PDB entry 6A64 | X-ray diffraction, 1.63 A resolution | chain A

== Chain A ==
Name: Galactoside-binding soluble lectin 13
Source organism: Homo sapiens
UniProtKB: Q9UHV8 (PP13_HUMAN); residue numbers follow UniProt; this construct covers 2-139
Chain sequence (138 residues; numbered 2 to 139; the number before each row is that of its first residue):
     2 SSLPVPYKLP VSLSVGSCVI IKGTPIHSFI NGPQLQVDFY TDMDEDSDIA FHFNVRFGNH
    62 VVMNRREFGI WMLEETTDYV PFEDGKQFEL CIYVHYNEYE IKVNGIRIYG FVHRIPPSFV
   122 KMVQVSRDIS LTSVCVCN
Disulfide bonds: C136-C138
Differences from the reference sequence: engineered mutation G33 (Asp in Q9UHV8), H53 (Arg in Q9UHV8), N55 (Arg in Q9UHV8), R57 (His in Q9UHV8)
UniProt features mapped onto this chain:
  - mutagenesis: C136 (C136S: Loss of homodimerization; when associated with S-138), C138 (C138S: Loss of homodimerization; when associated with S-136)
Reported in the primary citation:
  - binding site for beta-D-galactopyranose: H53

== In short ==
From UniProt: 2 mutagenesis sites. From the paper: a binding site for beta-D-galactopyranose at H53.
Chain A is Galactoside-binding soluble lectin 13 (Homo sapiens); the structure, Placental protein
13/galectin-13 variant R53HR55NH57RD33G with Lactose, was determined by X-ray diffraction (same publication as
6A62, 6A63, 6A65 and 6A66).
